PDB entry 7FMV | X-ray diffraction, 1.61 A resolution | chains A and B

== Chain A ==
Protein: Pre-mRNA-splicing factor 8
Source organism: Saccharomyces cerevisiae S288C
UniProtKB: P33334 (PRP8_YEAST); residues 1836-2090 here = UniProt positions 1836-2090
Sequence (258 residues; numbered 1833 to 2090; the number before each row is that of its first residue):
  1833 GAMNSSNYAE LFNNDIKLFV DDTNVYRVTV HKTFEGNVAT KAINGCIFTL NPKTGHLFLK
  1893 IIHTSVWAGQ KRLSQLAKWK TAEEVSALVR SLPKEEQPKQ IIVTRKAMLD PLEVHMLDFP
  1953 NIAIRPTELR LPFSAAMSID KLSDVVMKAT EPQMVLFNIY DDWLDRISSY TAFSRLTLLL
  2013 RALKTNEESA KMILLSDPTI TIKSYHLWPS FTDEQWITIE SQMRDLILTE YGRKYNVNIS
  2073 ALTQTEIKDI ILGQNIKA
Not modelled in the structure: 2070-2090
Sequence notes: expression tag (1833-1835)

== Chain B ==
Protein: A1 cistron-splicing factor AAR2
Source organism: Saccharomyces cerevisiae S288C
UniProtKB: P32357 (AAR2_YEAST); aligned to UniProt positions 1-317 over residues 1-317
Sequence (308 residues; row label = number of the first residue in the row; note: 13 numbers in that range are skipped by the numbering (no residue carries them; nothing is unmodelled there); numbers below 1 keep their minus sign (Gly-3 is residue -3)):
    -3 GAMAMNTVPF TSAPIEVTIG IDQYSFNVKE NQPFHGIKDI PIGHVHVIHF QHADNSSMRY
    57 GYWFDCRMGN FYIQYDPKDG LYKMMEERDG AKFENIVHNF KERQMMVSYP KIDEDDTWYN
   117 LTEFVQMDKI RKIVRKDENQ FSYVDSSMTT VQENEL
   166 SSSSSDPAHS LNYTVINFKS REAIRPGHEM EDFLDKSYYL NTVMLQGIFK NSSNYFGELQ
   226 FAFLNAMFFG NYGSSLQWHA MIELICSSAT VPKHMLDKLD EILYYQIKTL PEQYSDILLN
   286 ERVWNICLYS SFQKNSLHNT EKIMENKYPE LL
Not modelled in the structure: -3 to 0, 166-169
Sequence notes: expression tag (-3 to 0); conflict Ser166 (Leu153 in P32357), Ser167 (Lys154 in P32357), Ser170 (Asp in P32357)
Small-molecule neighbours: VQU ((2R,4S)-2-(pyridin-3-yl)-1,3-thiazolidine-4-carboxylic acid): Pro5, Phe6, Thr7, His31, Tyr68, Glu83, Lys88, Phe89, Ile92, Glu98

== Interface between chain A and chain B ==
Residue-residue contacts (18; chain A residue first):
  Gln1907(A) - Met195(B)
  Gln1907(A) - Leu199(B)
  Leu1908(A) - Met195(B)  hydrophobic
  Trp1911(A) - Glu194(B)
  Trp1911(A) - Met195(B)  hydrophobic
  Trp1911(A) - Phe198(B)  hydrophobic
  Asp1942(A) - Lys184(B)  salt bridge
  Asp1942(A) - Phe198(B)
  Glu1945(A) - Lys184(B)  salt bridge
  Val1946(A) - Lys184(B)
  Val1946(A) - Ile189(B)  hydrophobic
  Val1946(A) - Glu194(B)
  Val1946(A) - Phe198(B)  hydrophobic
  His1947(A) - Glu194(B)  salt bridge
  Leu1949(A) - Lys184(B)
  Leu1949(A) - Ser185(B)
  Leu1949(A) - Ile189(B)  hydrophobic
  Asp1950(A) - Arg186(B)  salt bridge

== Summary ==
The interface between chain A and chain B involves 9 residues on one side and 8 on the other; the contacts
include 4 salt bridges. Polar contacts include Asp1942(A)-Lys184(B), Glu1945(A)-Lys184(B) and
His1947(A)-Glu194(B). Ligands of chain B: compound VQU.
Chain A is Pre-mRNA-splicing factor 8 and chain B is A1 cistron-splicing factor AAR2, both from Saccharomyces
cerevisiae S288C; the structure, PanDDA analysis group deposition -- Aar2/RNaseH in complex with fragment
P06E12 from the F2X-Universal Library, was determined by X-ray diffraction, deposited together with 5ST0,
5ST1, 5ST2, 5ST3, 5ST4, 5ST5 and 248 further entries.
